Entry 5L0K (X-ray diffraction, 2.73 A resolution); this record covers chain A.

# Chain A
Protein: Ectonucleotide pyrophosphatase/phosphodiesterase family member 2
Organism: Rattus norvegicus
Notes: EC 3.1.4.39
Reference sequence: Q64610 (ENPP2_RAT), isoform Q64610-2; numbering as in UniProt (aligned over 51-859)
Chain sequence (809 residues; each row starts with the number of its first residue):
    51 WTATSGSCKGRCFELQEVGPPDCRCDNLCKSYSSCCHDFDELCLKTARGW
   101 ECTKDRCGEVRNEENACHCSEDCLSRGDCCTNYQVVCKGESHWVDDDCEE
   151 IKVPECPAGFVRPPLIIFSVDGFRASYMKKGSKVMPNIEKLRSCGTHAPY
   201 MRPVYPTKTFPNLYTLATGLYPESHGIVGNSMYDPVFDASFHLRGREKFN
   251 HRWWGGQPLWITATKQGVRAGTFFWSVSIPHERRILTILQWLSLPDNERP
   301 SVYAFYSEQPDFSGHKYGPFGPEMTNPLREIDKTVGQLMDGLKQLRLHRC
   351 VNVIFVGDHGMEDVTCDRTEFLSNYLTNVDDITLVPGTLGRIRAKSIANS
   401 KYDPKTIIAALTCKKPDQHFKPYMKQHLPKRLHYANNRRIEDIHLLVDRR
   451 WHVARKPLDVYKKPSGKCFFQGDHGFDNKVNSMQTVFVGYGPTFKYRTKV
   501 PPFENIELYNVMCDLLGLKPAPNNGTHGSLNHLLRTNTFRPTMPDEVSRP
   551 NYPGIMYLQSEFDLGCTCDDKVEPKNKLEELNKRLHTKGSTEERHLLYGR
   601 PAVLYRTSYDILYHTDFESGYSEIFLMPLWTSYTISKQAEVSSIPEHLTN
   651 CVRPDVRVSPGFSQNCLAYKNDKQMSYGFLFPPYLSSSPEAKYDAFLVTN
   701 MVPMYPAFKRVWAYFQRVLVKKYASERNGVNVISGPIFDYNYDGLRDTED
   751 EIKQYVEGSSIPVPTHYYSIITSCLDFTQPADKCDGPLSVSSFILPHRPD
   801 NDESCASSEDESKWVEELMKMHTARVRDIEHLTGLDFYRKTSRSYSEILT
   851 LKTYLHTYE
Disordered / not traced: 51-52, 458-467, 571-590
Construct notes: engineered mutation Ala53 (Asn in Q64610), Ala398 (Asn in Q64610), Ala410 (Asn in Q64610), Thr591 (Arg in Q64610), Glu592 (Lys in Q64610), Ala806 (Asn in Q64610)
Swiss-Prot annotation at these positions:
  - motif: Arg126 to Asp128 (Cell attachment site)
  - active site: Thr209 (Nucleophile)
  - binding site (Zn(2+)): Asp171, Thr209, Asp311, His315, Asp358, His359, His474
  - binding site (1-(9Z-octadecenoyl)-sn-glycero-3-phosphate): Thr209, Asn230, Asp311, His474
  - binding site (1-hexadecanoyl-sn-glycero-3-phosphate): Thr209, Asn230, Asp311, His474
  - binding site (1-tetradecanoyl-sn-glycerol 3-phosphate): Thr209, Asn230, Asp311, His474
  - glycosylation: Asn524 (N-linked (GlcNAc...) asparagine)
  - mutagenesis: Asp171 (D171N: Abolishes lysophospholipase D activity), Thr209 (T209A: Abolishes lysophospholipase D activity; T209S: 15% of wild-type lysophospholipase D activity), Asp311 (D311N: Abolishes lysophospholipase D activity), His315 (H315Q: 20% of wild-type lysophospholipase D activity), Lys430 (K430A: Impaired secretion. No effect on lysophospholipase activity)
Disulfides: Cys58-Cys75, Cys62-Cys93, Cys73-Cys86, Cys79-Cys85, Cys102-Cys119, Cys107-Cys137, Cys117-Cys130, Cys123-Cys129, Cys148-Cys194, Cys156-Cys350, Cys366-Cys468, Cys413-Cys805, Cys566-Cys666, Cys568-Cys651, Cys774-Cys784
Covalent attachments: N-acetylglucosamine (NAG) linked to Asn524
Metal / ion sites: Zn2+ site 1: Asp171, Thr209, Asp358, His359; Zn2+ site 2: Asp311, His315, His474 (together with 6ZO); Ca2+: Asp739, Asn741, Asp743, Leu745, Asp747
Ligand contacts: 6ZO ((3,5-dichlorophenyl)methyl 4-[3-oxo-3-(2-oxo-2,3-dihydro-1,3-benzoxazol-6-yl)propyl]piperazine-1-carboxylate): Ile167, Ser169, Asp171, Thr209, Phe210, Leu213, Tyr214, Leu216, Ala217, Asn230, Trp260, Phe273, Phe274, Trp275, Val277, Tyr306, Asp311, Phe312, His315, His474
From the paper describing this entry:
  - binding site for 6ZO: Trp275

# Summary
Ligands of chain A: compound 6ZO. N-acetylglucosamine is covalently linked to Asn524. Asp171, Thr209, Asp358
and His359 coordinate Zn2+ site 1. From UniProt: active-site residue Thr209, 7 Zn2+-binding residues, 4
residues binding 1-(9Z-octadecenoyl)-sn-glycero-3-phosphate and 4 residues binding
1-hexadecanoyl-sn-glycero-3-phosphate. From the paper: a binding site for 6ZO at Trp275.
Chain A is Ectonucleotide pyrophosphatase/phosphodiesterase family member 2 (Rattus norvegicus); the
structure, Crystal Structure of Autotaxin and Compound PF-8380, was determined by X-ray diffraction (same
publication as 5L0B and 5L0E).
